7L8X - chains A and B of the 8 polymer chains in the assembly; structure by electron microscopy, 3.00 A resolution.

# Chain A
Name: BG505 SOSIP.v5.2 N241/N289 - gp120
From: Human immunodeficiency virus 1
Sequence (503 residues; row label = number of the first residue in the row; note: 13 numbers in that range are skipped by the numbering (no residue carries them; nothing is unmodelled there); a row labelled like 185A-185J holds insertion residues (185A, then the next letters in order); numbers below 1 keep their minus sign (Met-1 is residue -1)):
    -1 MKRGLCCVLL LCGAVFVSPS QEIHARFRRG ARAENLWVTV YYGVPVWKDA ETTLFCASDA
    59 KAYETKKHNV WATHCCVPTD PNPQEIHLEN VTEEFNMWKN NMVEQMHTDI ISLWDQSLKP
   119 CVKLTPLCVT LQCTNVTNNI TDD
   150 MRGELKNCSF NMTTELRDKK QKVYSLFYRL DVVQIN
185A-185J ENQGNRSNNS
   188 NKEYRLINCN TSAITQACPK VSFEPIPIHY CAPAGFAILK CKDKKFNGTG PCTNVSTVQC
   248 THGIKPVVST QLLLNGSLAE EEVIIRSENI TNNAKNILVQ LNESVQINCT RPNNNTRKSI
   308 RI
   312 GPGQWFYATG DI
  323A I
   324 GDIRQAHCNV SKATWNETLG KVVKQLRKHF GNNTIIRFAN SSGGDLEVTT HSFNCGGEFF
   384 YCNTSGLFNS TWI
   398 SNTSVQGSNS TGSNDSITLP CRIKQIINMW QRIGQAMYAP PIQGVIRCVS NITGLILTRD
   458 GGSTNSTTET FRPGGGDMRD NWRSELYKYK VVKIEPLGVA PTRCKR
Unresolved in the structure: -1 to 32, 185A-185J, 398-412
Cystine bridges: Cys54-Cys73, Cys119-Cys205, Cys126-Cys196, Cys131-Cys157, Cys218-Cys247, Cys228-Cys239, Cys296-Cys331, Cys378-Cys445, Cys385-Cys418
Glycans and other covalent adducts: N-acetylglucosamine (NAG) linked to Asn88, Asn133, Asn156, Asn160, Asn197, Asn234, Asn241, Asn262, Asn276, Asn289, Asn295, Asn301, Asn332, Asn339, Asn355, Asn363, Asn386, Asn392, Asn448

# Chain B
Name: BG505 SOSIP.v5.2 N241/N289 - gp41
From: Human immunodeficiency virus 1
Sequence (145 residues; row label = number of the first residue in the row):
   520 LGFLGAAGST MGAASMTLTV QARNLLSGIV QQQSNLLRAP ECQQHLLKLT VWGIKQLQAR
   580 VLAVERYLRD QQLLGIWGCS GKLICCTNVP WNSTWSNRNL SEIWDNMTWL QWDKEISNYT
   640 QIIYGLLEES QNQQEKNEQD LLALD
Cystine bridges: Cys598-Cys604
Glycans and other covalent adducts: N-acetylglucosamine (NAG) linked to Asn611, Asn618, Asn637
What the authors report for this chain:
  - conformationally variable residues (loop rearrangement): Glu560 to Lys567

# Chain A / chain B interface
Disulfides between the chains: Cys74(A)-Cys561(B), Cys501(A)-Cys605(B)
Pairs across the interface (95; chain A residue first):
  Leu34(A) with Pro609(B); Trp610(B), hydrogen bond (backbone-backbone); Leu619(B), hydrophobic
  Trp35(A) with Thr606(B); Asn607(B); Val608(B); Pro609(B); Trp610(B)
  Val36(A) with Thr606(B), hydrogen bond (backbone-backbone); Val608(B), hydrogen bond (backbone-backbone); Pro609(B); Trp610(B), hydrophobic; Trp614(B), hydrophobic; Ile642(B), hydrophobic; Leu646(B), hydrophobic
  Thr37(A) with Cys604(B), hydrogen bond (side chain-backbone)
  Val38(A) with Trp596(B), hydrophobic; Leu602(B); Ile603(B); Cys604(B), hydrogen bond (backbone-backbone); Leu646(B), hydrophobic
  Tyr39(A) with Leu537(B), hydrophobic; Leu602(B); Ile603(B), hydrophobic; Trp623(B); Trp628(B), hydrophobic
  Tyr40(A) with Leu537(B); Leu545(B); Asp589(B), hydrogen bond; Leu602(B), hydrogen bond (backbone-backbone)
  Gly41(A) with Leu537(B); Gln540(B), hydrogen bond (backbone-side chain)
  Val42(A) with Leu537(B); Trp628(B), hydrophobic
  Pro43(A) with Leu523(B), hydrophobic
  Val44(A) with Trp628(B), hydrophobic; Leu629(B), hydrophobic
  Trp45(A) with Ala526(B), hydrophobic; Leu629(B)
  Lys46(A) with Asp632(B), salt bridge
  Thr51(A) with Gln575(B)
  Leu52(A) with Gln575(B), hydrogen bond (backbone-side chain)
  Phe53(A) with Gln575(B)
  Cys54(A) with Trp571(B), hydrophobic
  Tyr61(A) with His564(B), hydrogen bond
  Thr71(A) with His564(B)
  His72(A) with His564(B); Leu568(B)
  Cys73(A) with Trp571(B)
  Cys74(A) with Cys561(B), disulfide
  Pro76(A) with Arg557(B); Ala558(B)
  Thr77(A) with Arg557(B), hydrogen bond (backbone-side chain)
  Asp78(A) with Arg557(B), salt bridge
  Pro79(A) with Arg557(B)
  Ile84(A) with Leu520(B); Phe522(B)
  Leu86(A) with Leu523(B)
  Glu87(A) with Gly527(B)
  Val89(A) with Ala526(B); Gly527(B)
  Thr106(A) with Lys574(B)
  Leu111(A) with Leu568(B), hydrophobic
  Gln114(A) with Leu568(B)
  Ala221(A) with Gly547(B); Arg585(B), hydrogen bond (backbone-side chain)
  Phe223(A) with Arg585(B)
  Ile491(A) with Leu523(B), hydrophobic
  Pro493(A) with Leu544(B), hydrophobic; Asp589(B)
  Leu494(A) with Leu592(B), hydrophobic; Leu593(B), hydrophobic; Trp596(B), hydrophobic; Tyr643(B)
  Val496(A) with Trp631(B), hydrogen bond (backbone-side chain); Ile635(B); Ile642(B), hydrophobic
  Ala497(A) with Met530(B), hydrophobic; Trp610(B); Trp623(B), hydrophobic; Trp631(B)
  Pro498(A) with Trp610(B); Trp623(B), hydrogen bond (backbone-side chain); Trp631(B)
  Arg500(A) with Leu619(B)
  Cys501(A) with Cys605(B), disulfide
  Lys502(A) with Asn607(B)
  Arg503(A) with Trp596(B), hydrogen bond (side chain-backbone); Gly597(B), hydrogen bond (side chain-backbone); Cys598(B); Cys605(B), hydrogen bond (side chain-backbone); Thr606(B), hydrogen bond; Asn607(B), hydrogen bond (backbone-side chain); Gln650(B); Gln653(B)
Other interface residues (no listed pair), chain A (54 interface residues in all): Val75, Asn88, Asp107, Ser110, Gly222, Ala224, Thr244, Gly495, Thr499
Other interface residues (no listed pair), chain B (59 interface residues in all): Gly521, Gly524, Ala525, Ala533, Ala541, Gln562, Leu565, Lys567, Val570, Ala582, Ile622
From the paper, about this interface:
  - specific contacts: Cys74(A)-Cys561(B) (covalent link)

# In short
The interface between chain A and chain B involves 54 residues on one side and 59 on the other; the contacts
include 2 disulfide bonds, 19 hydrogen bonds and 2 salt bridges. Polar contacts include Lys46(A)-Asp632(B),
Asp78(A)-Arg557(B) and Thr37(A)-Cys604(B). The paper describes a contact between Cys74(A) and Cys561(B). From
the paper: conformational variability at Glu560(B).
Here chain A is BG505 SOSIP.v5.2 N241/N289 - gp120 and chain B is BG505 SOSIP.v5.2 N241/N289 - gp41, both from
Human immunodeficiency virus 1. Entry 7L8X (BG505 SOSIP.v5.2 N241/N289 in complex with the polyclonal Fab
pAbC-4 from animal Rh.33311 (Wk26 time point)) was determined by electron microscopy together with 7L7T, 7L7U,
7L85, 7L86, 7L87, 7L88 and 15 further entries from the same study.
